Entry 5ST6 (X-ray diffraction, 1.62 A resolution); this record covers chains A and B.

[Chain A]
Molecule: Pre-mRNA-splicing factor 8
Organism: Saccharomyces cerevisiae S288C
UniProtKB: P33334 (PRP8_YEAST); residues 1836-2090 here = UniProt positions 1836-2090
Amino-acid sequence (258 residues; each row starts with the number of its first residue):
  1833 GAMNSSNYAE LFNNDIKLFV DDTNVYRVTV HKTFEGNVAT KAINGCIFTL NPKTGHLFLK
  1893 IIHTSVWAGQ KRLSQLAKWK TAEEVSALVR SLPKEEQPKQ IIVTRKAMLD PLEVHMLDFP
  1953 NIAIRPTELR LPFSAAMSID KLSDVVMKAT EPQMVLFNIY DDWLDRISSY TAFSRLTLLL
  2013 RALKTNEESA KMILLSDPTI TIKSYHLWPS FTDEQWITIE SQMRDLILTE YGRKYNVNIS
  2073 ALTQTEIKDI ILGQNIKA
Not modelled in the structure: 2070-2090
Sequence notes: expression tag (1833-1835)
Swiss-Prot annotation at these positions:
  - mutagenesis: Asp1853 (D1853A: Alters protein folding. Severely impaired growth. Strongly reduced growth at 35 degrees Celsius; when associated with A-1854; D1853N: Reduced growth at 30 degrees Celsius ...), Asp1854 (D1854A: Reduced growth at 30 degrees Celsius. Strongly reduced growth at 16 degrees Celsius. Strongly reduced growth at 35 degrees Celsius; when associated with A-1853 ...), Thr1855 (T1855A: Reduced growth at 30 degrees Celsius. Strongly reduced growth at 16 degrees Celsius), Thr1936 (T1936A: Reduced growth at 30 degrees Celsius. Strongly reduced growth at 16 degrees Celsius), Arg1937 (R1937K: Severely impaired growth. Reduced growth at 30 degrees Celsius. Strongly reduced growth at 16 degrees Celsius)

[Chain B]
Molecule: A1 cistron-splicing factor AAR2
Organism: Saccharomyces cerevisiae S288C
UniProtKB: P32357 (AAR2_YEAST); aligned to UniProt positions 1-317 over residues 1-317
Amino-acid sequence (308 residues; row label = number of the first residue in the row; note: 13 numbers in that range are skipped by the numbering (no residue carries them; nothing is unmodelled there); numbers below 1 keep their minus sign (Gly-3 is residue -3)):
    -3 GAMAMNTVPF TSAPIEVTIG IDQYSFNVKE NQPFHGIKDI PIGHVHVIHF QHADNSSMRY
    57 GYWFDCRMGN FYIQYDPKDG LYKMMEERDG AKFENIVHNF KERQMMVSYP KIDEDDTWYN
   117 LTEFVQMDKI RKIVRKDENQ FSYVDSSMTT VQENEL
   166 SSSSSDPAHS LNYTVINFKS REAIRPGHEM EDFLDKSYYL NTVMLQGIFK NSSNYFGELQ
   226 FAFLNAMFFG NYGSSLQWHA MIELICSSAT VPKHMLDKLD EILYYQIKTL PEQYSDILLN
   286 ERVWNICLYS SFQKNSLHNT EKIMENKYPE LL
Not modelled in the structure: -3 to 0, 166-169
Sequence notes: expression tag (-3 to 0); conflict Ser166 (Leu153 in P32357), Ser167 (Lys154 in P32357), Ser170 (Asp in P32357)
Ligand contacts: (3R)-2,3-dihydro-1-benzofuran-3-amine (V0X): Tyr20, Ser21, Phe22, Val103, Ser104, Pro106
Swiss-Prot annotation at these positions:
  - region: Leu261 to Ile282 (Leucine-zipper)
  - modified residue: Ser253 (Phosphoserine), Thr274 (Phosphothreonine)

[Interface between chain A and chain B]
Residue-residue contacts (17; chain A residue first):
  Gln1907(A) with Met195(B); Leu199(B)
  Leu1908(A) with Met195(B), hydrophobic
  Trp1911(A) with Glu194(B); Met195(B), hydrophobic; Phe198(B), hydrophobic
  Asp1942(A) with Lys184(B), salt bridge; Phe198(B)
  Glu1945(A) with Lys184(B), salt bridge
  Val1946(A) with Ile189(B), hydrophobic; Glu194(B); Phe198(B), hydrophobic
  His1947(A) with Glu194(B), salt bridge
  Leu1949(A) with Lys184(B); Ser185(B); Arg186(B)
  Asp1950(A) with Arg186(B), salt bridge

[Summary]
9 residues of chain A and 8 residues of chain B are in contact; the contacts include 4 salt bridges. Polar
pairs include Asp1942(A)-Lys184(B), Glu1945(A)-Lys184(B) and His1947(A)-Glu194(B). Chain B binds
(3R)-2,3-dihydro-1-benzofuran-3-amine. From UniProt: 5 mutagenesis sites on chain A.
Here chain A is Pre-mRNA-splicing factor 8 and chain B is A1 cistron-splicing factor AAR2, both from
Saccharomyces cerevisiae S288C. Entry 5ST6 (PanDDA analysis group deposition -- Aar2/RNaseH in complex with
fragment P02D07 from the F2X-Universal Library) was determined by X-ray diffraction, deposited together with
5ST0, 5ST1, 5ST2, 5ST3, 5ST4, 5ST5 and 248 further entries.
